Entry 1PTO (X-ray diffraction, 3.50 A resolution); this record covers chains A and D of the 6 polymer chains in the assembly.

[Chain A]
Name: Pertussis toxin (subunit S1)
From: Bordetella pertussis
Chain sequence (244 residues; row label = number of the first residue in the row; numbers below 1 keep their minus sign (Ala-8 is residue -8)):
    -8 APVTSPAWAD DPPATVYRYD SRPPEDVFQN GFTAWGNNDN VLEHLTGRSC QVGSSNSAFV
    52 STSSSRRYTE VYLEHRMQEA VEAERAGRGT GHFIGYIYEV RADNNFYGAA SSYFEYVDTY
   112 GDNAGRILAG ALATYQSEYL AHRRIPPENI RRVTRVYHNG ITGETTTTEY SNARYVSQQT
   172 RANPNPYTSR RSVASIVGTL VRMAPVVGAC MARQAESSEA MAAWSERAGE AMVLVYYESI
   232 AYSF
Not modelled in the structure: -8 to 1, 211-220
Cystine bridges: Cys41-Cys201

[Chain D]
Name: Pertussis toxin (subunit S4)
From: Bordetella pertussis
UniProt: P04980 (TOX4_BORPE); residues 1-110 here correspond to UniProt positions 43-152 (UniProt number = residue number + 42)
Chain sequence (110 residues; each row starts with the number of its first residue):
     1 DVPYVLVKTN MVVTSVAMKP YEVTPTRMLV CGIAAKLGAA ASSPDAHVPF CFGKDLKRPG
    61 SSPMEVMLRA VFMQQRPLRM FLGPKQLTFE GKPALELIRM VECSGKQDCP
Cystine bridges: Cys31-Cys51, Cys103-Cys109

[Chain A / chain D interface]
Residue-residue contacts (15):
  Asp113(A) with Val12(D); Thr14(D); Gln75(D)
  Asn114(A) with Leu37(D); Gln75(D)
  Gly116(A) with Gln75(D)
  Arg117(A) with Met73(D); Gln74(D), hydrogen bond
  Ile118(A) with Phe72(D), hydrophobic; Met73(D); Gln75(D)
  Leu119(A) with Met73(D), hydrophobic
  Val188(A) with Gln74(D)
  Tyr233(A) with Arg69(D); Met73(D), hydrophobic
Other interface residues (no listed pair), chain A (10 interface residues in all): Glu229, Ala232
Other interface residues (no listed pair), chain D (10 interface residues in all): Ala35, Pro77

[Overview]
The chain A/chain D interface involves 10 residues from each chain, with 1 hydrogen bond. Its one
hydrogen-bonded contact is Arg117(A)-Gln74(D).
Chain A is Pertussis toxin (subunit S1) and chain D is Pertussis toxin (subunit S4), both from Bordetella
pertussis; the structure, The structure of a pertussis toxin-sugar complex as a model for receptor binding,
was determined by X-ray diffraction.
